PDB entry 6P1J | X-ray diffraction, 2.95 A resolution | chain A

== Chain A ==
Molecule: Txo2
Organism: Eleftheria terrae
Notes: fragment: condensation and adenylation domains
Reference sequence: A0A0B5H0S3 (A0A0B5H0S3_9BURK); residue numbers follow UniProt; this construct covers 45-84, 86-1005
Sequence (964 residues; numbered 42 to 1005 plus 1 insertion-coded residue; 1 number in that range is skipped by the numbering (no residue carries it; nothing is unmodelled there); the number before each row is that of its first residue):
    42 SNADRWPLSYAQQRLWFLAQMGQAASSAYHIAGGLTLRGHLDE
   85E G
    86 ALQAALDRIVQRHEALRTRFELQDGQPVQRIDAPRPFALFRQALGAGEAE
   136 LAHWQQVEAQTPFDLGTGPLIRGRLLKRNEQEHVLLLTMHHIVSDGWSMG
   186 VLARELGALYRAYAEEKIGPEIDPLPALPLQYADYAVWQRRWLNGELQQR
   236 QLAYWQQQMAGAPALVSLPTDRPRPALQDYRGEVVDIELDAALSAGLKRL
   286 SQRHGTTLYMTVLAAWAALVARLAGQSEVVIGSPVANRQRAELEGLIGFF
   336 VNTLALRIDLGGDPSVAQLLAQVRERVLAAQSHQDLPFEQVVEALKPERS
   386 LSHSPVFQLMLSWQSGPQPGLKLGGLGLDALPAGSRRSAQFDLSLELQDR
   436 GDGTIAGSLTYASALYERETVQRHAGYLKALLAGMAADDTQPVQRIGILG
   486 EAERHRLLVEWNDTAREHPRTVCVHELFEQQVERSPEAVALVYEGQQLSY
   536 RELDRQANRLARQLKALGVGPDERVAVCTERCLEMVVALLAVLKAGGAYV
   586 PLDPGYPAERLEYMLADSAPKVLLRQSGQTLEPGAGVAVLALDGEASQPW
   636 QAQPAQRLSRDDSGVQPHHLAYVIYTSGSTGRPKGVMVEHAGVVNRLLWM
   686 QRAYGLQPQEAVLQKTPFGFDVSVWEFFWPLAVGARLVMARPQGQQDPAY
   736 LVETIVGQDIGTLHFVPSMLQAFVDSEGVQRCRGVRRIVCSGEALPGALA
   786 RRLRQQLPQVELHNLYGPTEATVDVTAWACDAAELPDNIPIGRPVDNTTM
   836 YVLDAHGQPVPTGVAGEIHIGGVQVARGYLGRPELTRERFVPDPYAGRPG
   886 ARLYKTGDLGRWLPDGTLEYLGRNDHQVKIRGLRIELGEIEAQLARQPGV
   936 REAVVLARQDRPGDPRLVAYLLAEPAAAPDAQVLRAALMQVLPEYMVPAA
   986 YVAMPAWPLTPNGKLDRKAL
Not modelled in the structure: 42-43, 405-408
Differences from the reference sequence: expression tag (42-44)
Residues lining bound ligands: citrate anion (FLC): Arg943, Arg951, Val953, Tyr955, Ala985, Val987
Reported in the primary citation:
  - catalytic residues: His176
  - conformationally variable residues (helix shift): Ser50 to Met62

== Overview ==
Chain A binds citrate anion. The paper reports the catalytic residue His176; conformational variability at
Ser50.
Chain A is Txo2 (Eleftheria terrae); the structure, The structure of condensation and adenylation domains of
teixobactin-producing nonribosomal peptide synthetase Txo2 serine module, was determined by X-ray diffraction
together with 6P4U, 6P3I, 6OYF and 6OZV from the same study.
